7BY0 - chains G and I of the 12 polymer chains in the assembly; structure by electron microscopy, 4.50 A resolution (low resolution: residue-level contacts below are approximate; hydrogen-bond / salt-bridge calls are withheld).

# Chain G
Molecule: Histone H2A type 1-B/E
Source organism: Homo sapiens
UniProtKB: P04908 (H2A1B_HUMAN); residues 0-129 here correspond to UniProt positions 1-130 (UniProt number = residue number + 1)
Chain sequence (130 residues; each row starts with the number of its first residue; numbering starts at 0):
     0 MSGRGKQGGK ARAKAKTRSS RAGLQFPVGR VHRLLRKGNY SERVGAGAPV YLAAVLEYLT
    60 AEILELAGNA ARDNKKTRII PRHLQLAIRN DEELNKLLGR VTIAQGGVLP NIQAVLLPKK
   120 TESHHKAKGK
Disordered / not traced: 0-10, 119-129

# Chain I
Molecule: 145-nt DNA strand
Sequence (145 nucleotides; each row starts with the number of its first residue):
     1 ATCAGAATCC CGGTGCCGAG GCCGCTCAAT TGGTCGTAGA CAGCTCTAGC ACCGCTTAAA
    61 CGCACGTACG CGCTGTCCCC CGCGTTTTAA CCGCCAAGGG GATTACTCCC TAGTCTCCAG
   121 GCACGTGTCA GATATATACA TCGAT
Disordered / not traced: 1, 145

# Chain G / chain I interface
Pairs across the interface - 13 pairs, chain G then chain I:
  Arg11(G) - DT116(I)
  Arg11(G) - DC117(I)
  Arg11(G) - DC118(I)
  Ala14(G) - DA119(I)
  Arg29(G) - DG121(I)
  Arg29(G) - DC122(I)
  Arg42(G) - DA112(I)
  Val43(G) - DA112(I)
  Gly44(G) - DA112(I)
  Lys75(G) - DA130(I)
  Lys75(G) - DG131(I)
  Thr76(G) - DC129(I)
  Thr76(G) - DA130(I)
Also at the interface, not in a pair above, chain G (11 interface residues in all): Thr16, Glu41, Ala45
Also at the interface, not in a pair above, chain I (12 interface residues in all): DT111, DG120

# Overview
The interface between chain G and chain I involves 11 residues on one side and 12 on the other.
Here chain G is Histone H2A type 1-B/E (Homo sapiens) and chain I is a 145-nt DNA strand. Entry 7BY0 (The
cryo-EM structure of CENP-A nucleosome in complex with the phosphorylated CENP-C) was determined by electron
microscopy, deposited together with 7BXT.
